8S73 - chains A and B of the 3 polymer chains in the assembly; structure by X-ray diffraction, 2.20 A resolution.

[Chain A]
Name: G2D11(VH-CH1)
Organism: Mus musculus
Sequence (216 residues; each row starts with the number of its first residue; a row labelled like 82A-82C holds insertion residues (82A, then the next letters in order)):
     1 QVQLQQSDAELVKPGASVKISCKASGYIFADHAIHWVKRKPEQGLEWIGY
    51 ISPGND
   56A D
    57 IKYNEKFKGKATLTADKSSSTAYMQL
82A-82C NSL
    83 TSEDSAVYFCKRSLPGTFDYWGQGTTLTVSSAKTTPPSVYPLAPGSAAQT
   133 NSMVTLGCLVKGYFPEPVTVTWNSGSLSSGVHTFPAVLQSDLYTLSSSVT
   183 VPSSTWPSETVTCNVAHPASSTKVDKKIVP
Disordered / not traced: 127-133
Disulfides: Cys22-Cys92, Cys140-Cys195
Small-molecule neighbours:
  - 2-acetamido-2-deoxy-alpha-D-galactopyranose (A2G), molecule 1: Ala30, Asp31, Ala33, Tyr50, Ser52, Asn55, Asp56A
  - 2-acetamido-2-deoxy-alpha-D-galactopyranose (A2G), molecule 2: Asp31, His32, Ala33, His35, Tyr50, Ser52, Ser95, Leu96, Phe100

[Chain B]
Name: antiCD43(VL-CL)
Organism: Mus musculus
Sequence (214 residues; each row starts with the number of its first residue; numbers below 1 keep their minus sign (Asp-2 is residue -2)):
    -2 DYKDIQMTQSPASLSASVGETVTITCRASENIYSYLAWYQQKQGKSPQLL
    48 VYNAKTLAEGVPSRFSGSGSGTQFSLKINSLQPEDFGSYYCQHHYGTPYT
    98 FGGGTKLEIKRADAAPTVSIFPPSSEQLTSGGASVVCFLNNFYPKDINVK
   148 WKIDGSERQNGVLNSWTDQDSKDSTYSMSSTLTLTKDEYERHNSYTCEAT
   198 HKTSTSPIVKSFNR
Disordered / not traced: -2 to 0
Disulfides: Cys23-Cys88, Cys134-Cys194

[Interface between chain A and chain B]
Contacting residue pairs - 73 pairs, chain A then chain B:
  His35(A) - Tyr96(B)
  Arg39(A) - Gln38(B)  hydrogen bond
  Arg39(A) - Tyr87(B)  hydrogen bond
  Gly44(A) - Tyr87(B)
  Leu45(A) - Tyr87(B)  hydrophobic
  Leu45(A) - Phe98(B)
  Glu46(A) - Phe98(B)
  Trp47(A) - Thr94(B)
  Trp47(A) - Pro95(B)  hydrophobic
  Trp47(A) - Tyr96(B)
  Trp47(A) - Phe98(B)
  Tyr50(A) - Thr94(B)
  Tyr50(A) - Tyr96(B)  hydrophobic
  Lys58(A) - Thr94(B)
  Phe91(A) - Ser43(B)
  Phe91(A) - Pro44(B)
  Lys93(A) - Tyr36(B)
  Leu96(A) - Tyr96(B)
  Pro97(A) - Ala34(B)  hydrophobic
  Pro97(A) - Tyr36(B)
  Pro97(A) - Leu46(B)  hydrophobic
  Pro97(A) - Tyr49(B)
  Pro97(A) - His91(B)
  Gly98(A) - Leu46(B)
  Gly98(A) - Tyr49(B)
  Asp101(A) - Tyr36(B)  hydrogen bond
  Asp101(A) - Leu46(B)
  Trp103(A) - Tyr36(B)
  Trp103(A) - Ser43(B)
  Trp103(A) - Pro44(B)  hydrophobic
  Gly104(A) - Ser43(B)  hydrogen bond (backbone-side chain)
  Gln105(A) - Ser43(B)
  Tyr122(A) - Ser121(B)
  Tyr122(A) - Glu123(B)
  Tyr122(A) - Gln124(B)
  Tyr122(A) - Ser127(B)  hydrogen bond
  Pro123(A) - Ser121(B)
  Pro123(A) - Glu123(B)
  Leu124(A) - Phe118(B)
  Leu124(A) - Val133(B)  hydrophobic
  Leu124(A) - Phe135(B)  hydrophobic
  Ala125(A) - Phe118(B)
  Pro126(A) - Phe118(B)
  Thr137(A) - Ser116(B)
  Thr137(A) - Phe118(B)
  Leu141(A) - Ser131(B)
  Lys143(A) - Gln124(B)
  Lys143(A) - Ser131(B)
  Lys143(A) - Thr180(B)
  His164(A) - Asn137(B)
  His164(A) - Asn138(B)  hydrogen bond
  His164(A) - Thr164(B)
  His164(A) - Ser174(B)  hydrogen bond
  Thr165(A) - Thr164(B)
  Phe166(A) - Phe135(B)  hydrophobic
  Phe166(A) - Asn137(B)
  Phe166(A) - Ser162(B)
  Phe166(A) - Thr164(B)
  Phe166(A) - Ser174(B)
  Phe166(A) - Met175(B)
  Phe166(A) - Ser176(B)
  Pro167(A) - Ser162(B)  hydrogen bond (backbone-side chain)
  Pro167(A) - Trp163(B)
  Val169(A) - Leu160(B)  hydrophobic
  Val169(A) - Asn161(B)
  Gln171(A) - Leu160(B)
  Gln171(A) - Thr180(B)
  Ser178(A) - Phe135(B)
  Ser178(A) - Ser176(B)  hydrogen bond
  Ser179(A) - Phe135(B)
  Ser180(A) - Phe135(B)
  Ser180(A) - Asn137(B)  hydrogen bond
  Lys208(A) - Glu123(B)  salt bridge
Also at the interface, not in a pair above, chain A (40 interface residues in all): Val37, Asn60, Thr99, Leu138, Gly139
Also at the interface, not in a pair above, chain B (38 interface residues in all): Gln40, Lys42, Gln89, Pro119, Asp167

[In short]
40 residues of chain A and 38 residues of chain B are in contact, with 10 hydrogen bonds and 1 salt bridge.
Polar pairs include Lys208(A)-Glu123(B), Arg39(A)-Gln38(B) and Arg39(A)-Tyr87(B). Bound to chain A:
2-acetamido-2-deoxy-alpha-D-galactopyranose.
Chain A is G2D11(VH-CH1) and chain B is antiCD43(VL-CL), both from Mus musculus; the structure, Crystal
structure of Fab-antiCD43 monoclonal antibody complexed to a bis-Tn glycopeptide, was determined by X-ray
diffraction.
